Entry 3TJJ (X-ray diffraction, 1.91 A resolution); this record covers chains A and B of the 5 polymer chains in the assembly.

# Chain A (and B)
Name: Peroxiredoxin-4
Organism: Homo sapiens
Notes: EC 1.11.1.15; chain B of this document is another copy of the same molecule, construct and numbering; everything in this record applies to it too
UniProtKB: Q13162 (PRDX4_HUMAN); residue numbers follow UniProt; this construct covers 38-271
Amino-acid sequence (254 residues; each row starts with the number of its first residue):
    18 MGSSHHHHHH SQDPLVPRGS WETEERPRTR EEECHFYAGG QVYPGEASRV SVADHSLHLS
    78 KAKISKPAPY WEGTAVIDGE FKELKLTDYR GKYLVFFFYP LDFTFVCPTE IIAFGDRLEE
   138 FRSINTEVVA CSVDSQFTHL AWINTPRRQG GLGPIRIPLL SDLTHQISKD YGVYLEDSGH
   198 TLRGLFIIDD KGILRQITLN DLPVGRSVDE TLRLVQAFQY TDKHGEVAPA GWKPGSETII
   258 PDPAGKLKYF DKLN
Unresolved in the structure: 18-75, 243-271
Sequence notes: expression tag (18-37); engineered mutation Ala245 (Cys in Q13162)
Modified positions: Cys124 (s-hydroxycysteine; CSO)
UniProt features mapped onto this chain:
  - active site: Cys124 (Cysteine sulfenic acid (-SOH) intermediate)
Reported in the primary citation:
  - conformationally variable residues (order/disorder transition): Ala245

# Interface between chain A and chain B
Pairs across the interface - 44 pairs, chain A then chain B:
  Ile81(A) with Leu199(B), hydrophobic; Leu216(B); Asp218(B)
  Ser82(A) with Asp218(B), hydrogen bond
  Leu199(A) with Ile81(B), hydrophobic
  Arg212(A) with Asp218(B), salt bridge; Pro220(B)
  Gln213(A) with Thr215(B); Leu216(B); Asn217(B), hydrogen bond
  Ile214(A) with Ile214(B); Thr215(B); Leu216(B), hydrogen bond (backbone-backbone)
  Thr215(A) with Gln213(B); Ile214(B)
  Leu216(A) with Ile81(B), hydrophobic; Gln213(B); Ile214(B), hydrogen bond (backbone-backbone)
  Asn217(A) with Gln213(B), hydrogen bond; Leu231(B)
  Asp218(A) with Ile81(B); Ser82(B), hydrogen bond; Arg212(B), salt bridge; Phe235(B)
  Pro220(A) with Arg212(B); Thr238(B)
  Val221(A) with Leu231(B), hydrophobic; Ala234(B), hydrophobic; Phe235(B), hydrophobic
  Gly222(A) with Arg230(B), hydrogen bond (backbone-side chain)
  Arg223(A) with Arg230(B)
  Ser224(A) with Glu227(B); Arg230(B)
  Glu227(A) with Ser224(B); Glu227(B)
  Arg230(A) with Gly222(B), hydrogen bond (side chain-backbone); Arg223(B); Ser224(B)
  Leu231(A) with Asn217(B); Val221(B), hydrophobic
  Ala234(A) with Val221(B), hydrophobic
  Phe235(A) with Asp218(B); Val221(B), hydrophobic
  Thr238(A) with Pro220(B)
Interface residues without a listed pair, chain A (22 interface residues in all): Leu76
Interface residues without a listed pair, chain B (22 interface residues in all): Leu76

# In short
The chain A/chain B interface involves 22 residues from each chain, with 8 hydrogen bonds and 2 salt bridges.
Polar pairs include Arg212(A)-Asp218(B), Ser82(A)-Asp218(B) and Gln213(A)-Asn217(B). Curated annotation
(UniProt) lists active-site residue Cys124(A) on chain A. From the paper: conformational variability at
Ala245(A).
Both chains are Peroxiredoxin-4 (Homo sapiens). Entry 3TJJ (Crystal structure of human peroxiredoxin IV C245A
mutant in sulfenylated form) was determined by X-ray diffraction (same publication as 3TJB, 3TJF, 3TJG and
3TJK).
